7U0X - chains A and H of the 7 polymer chains in the assembly; structure by electron microscopy, 3.82 A resolution.

# Chain A
Molecule: Spike glycoprotein
Source organism: Severe acute respiratory syndrome coronavirus 2
UniProt: P0DTC2 (SPIKE_SARS2); numbering as in UniProt (aligned over 1-1208)
Chain sequence (1208 residues; numbered 1 to 1208; the number before each row is that of its first residue):
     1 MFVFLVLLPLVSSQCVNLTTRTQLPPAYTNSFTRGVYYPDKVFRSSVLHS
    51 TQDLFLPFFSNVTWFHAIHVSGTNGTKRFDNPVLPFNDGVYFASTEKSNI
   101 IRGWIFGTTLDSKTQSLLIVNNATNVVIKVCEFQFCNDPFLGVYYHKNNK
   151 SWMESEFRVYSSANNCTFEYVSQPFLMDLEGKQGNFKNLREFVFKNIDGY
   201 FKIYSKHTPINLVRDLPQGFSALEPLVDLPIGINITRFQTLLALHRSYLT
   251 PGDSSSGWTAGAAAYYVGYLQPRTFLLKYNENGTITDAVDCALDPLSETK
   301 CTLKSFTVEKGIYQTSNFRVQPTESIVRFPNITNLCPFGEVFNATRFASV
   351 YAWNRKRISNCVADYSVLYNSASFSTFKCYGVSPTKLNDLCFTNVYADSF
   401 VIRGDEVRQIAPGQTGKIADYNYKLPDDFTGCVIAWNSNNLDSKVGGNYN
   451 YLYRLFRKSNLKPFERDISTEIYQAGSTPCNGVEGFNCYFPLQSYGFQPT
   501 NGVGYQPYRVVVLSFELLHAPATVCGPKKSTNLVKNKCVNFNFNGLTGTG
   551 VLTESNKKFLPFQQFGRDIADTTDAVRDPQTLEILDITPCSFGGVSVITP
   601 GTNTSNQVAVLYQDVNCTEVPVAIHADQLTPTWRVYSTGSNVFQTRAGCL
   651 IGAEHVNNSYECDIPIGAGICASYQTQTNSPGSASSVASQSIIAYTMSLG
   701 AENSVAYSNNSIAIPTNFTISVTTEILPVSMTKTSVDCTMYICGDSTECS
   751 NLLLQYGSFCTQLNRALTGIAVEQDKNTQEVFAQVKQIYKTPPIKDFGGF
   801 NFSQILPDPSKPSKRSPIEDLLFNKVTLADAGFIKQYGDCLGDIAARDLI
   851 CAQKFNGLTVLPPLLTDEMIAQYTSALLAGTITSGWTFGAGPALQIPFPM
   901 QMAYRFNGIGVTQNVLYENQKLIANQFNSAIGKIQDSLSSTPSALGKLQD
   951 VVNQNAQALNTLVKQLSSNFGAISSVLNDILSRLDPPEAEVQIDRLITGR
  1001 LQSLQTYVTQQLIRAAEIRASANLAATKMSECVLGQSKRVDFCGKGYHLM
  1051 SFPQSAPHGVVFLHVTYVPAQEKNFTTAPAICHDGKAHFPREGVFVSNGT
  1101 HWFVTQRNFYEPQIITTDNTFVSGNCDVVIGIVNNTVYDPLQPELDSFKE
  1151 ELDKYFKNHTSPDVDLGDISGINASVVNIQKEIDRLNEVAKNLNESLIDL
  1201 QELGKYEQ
Disordered / not traced: 1-13, 71-75, 624-632, 676-689, 829-851, 1150-1208
Construct notes: conflict G682 (Arg in P0DTC2), S683 (Arg in P0DTC2), S685 (Arg in P0DTC2), P817 (Phe in P0DTC2), P892 (Ala in P0DTC2), P899 (Ala in P0DTC2), P942 (Ala in P0DTC2), P986 (Lys in P0DTC2), P987 (Val in P0DTC2)
Curated features (UniProtKB/Swiss-Prot):
  - region: N280 to C301 (Putative superantigen), R403 to D405 (Integrin-binding motif), N448 to F456 (Immunodominant HLA epitope recognized by the CD8+), P681, A684 (Putative superantigen), S816 to Y837 (Fusion peptide 1), K835 to F855 (Fusion peptide 2), D1163 to E1202 (Heptad repeat 2)
  - site: R815, S816 (Cleavage)
  - glycosylation: N17 (N-linked (GlcNAc...) (complex) asparagine), N61 (N-linked (GlcNAc...) (hybrid) asparagine), N74 (N-linked (GlcNAc...) (complex) asparagine), N122 (N-linked (GlcNAc...) (hybrid) asparagine), N149 (N-linked (GlcNAc...) (complex) asparagine), N165 (N-linked (GlcNAc...) (complex) asparagine), N234 (N-linked (GlcNAc...) (high mannose) asparagine), N282 (N-linked (GlcNAc...) (complex) asparagine), T323 (O-linked (GalNAc) threonine), S325 (O-linked (HexNAc...) serine), N331 (N-linked (GlcNAc...) (complex) asparagine), N343 (N-linked (GlcNAc...) (complex) asparagine), N603 (N-linked (GlcNAc...) (hybrid) asparagine), N616 (N-linked (GlcNAc...) (complex) asparagine), N657 (N-linked (GlcNAc...) (complex) asparagine), T676 (O-linked (GlcNAc...) threonine), T678 (O-linked (GlcNAc...) threonine), N709 (N-linked (GlcNAc...) (high mannose) asparagine), N717 (N-linked (GlcNAc...) (hybrid) asparagine), N801 (N-linked (GlcNAc...) (hybrid) asparagine) and 6 more in UniProt
  - natural variant: L5 (L5F: In strain: Iota/B.1.526), S13 (S13I: In strain: Epsilon/B.1.427/B.1.429), L18 (L18F: In strain: Beta/B.1.351, Gamma/P.1 and 1 more), T19 (T19I: In strain: Omicron/BQ.1.1, Omicron/XBB.1.5 and 1 more; T19R: In strain: Delta/B.1.617.2, Omicron/BA.2 and 4 more), T20 (T20N: In strain: Gamma/P.1), L24 to A27 (sequence variant, change not given here; In strain: Omicron/BA.2, Omicron/BA.2.12.1 and 6 more), P26 (P26S: In strain: Gamma/P.1), Q52 (Q52H: In strain: Omicron/EG.5.1), A67 (A67V: In strain: Eta/B.1.525, Omicron/BA.1), H69 to V70 (deletion: In strain: Alpha/B.1.1.7, Eta/B.1.525 and 5 more), G75 (G75V: In strain: Lambda/C.37), T76 (T76I: In strain: Lambda/C.37), 82 further natural variant entries in UniProt
  - mutagenesis: H69 to V70 (Increased incorporation of cleaved spike into virions), N121 (N121Q: Partial loss of biliverdin affinity), R190 (R190K: Partial loss of biliverdin affinity), N234 (N234Q: Increased resistance to neutralizing antibodies), N331 (N331Q: Reduced viral infectivity), N343 (N343Q: Reduced viral infectivity), L452 (L452R: Increased resistance to neutralizing antibodies. Decreases HLA binding to NF9 epitope. Increased binding affinity to human ACE2), Y453 (Y453F: Decreased HLA binding to NF9 epitope. Increased binding affinity to human ACE2), A475 (A475V: Increased resistance to neutralizing antibodies), V483 (V483A: Increased resistance to neutralizing antibodies), E484 (E484D: Increased replication in human TMEM106B overexpressing cells), F490 (F490L: Increased resistance to neutralizing antibodies and human covalescent sera neutralization), 12 further mutagenesis entries in UniProt
Disulfide bonds: C15-C136, C131-C166, C291-C301
Covalent attachments: N-acetylglucosamine (NAG) linked to N17, N61, N165, N234, N282, N331, N343, N603, N616, N657, N709, N717, N801, N1074, N1098, N1134
From the paper describing this entry:
  - mutagenesis - K417N (2-fold): decreased binding to 002-02 (from molecular simulation)

# Chain H
Molecule: mAb 002-13 heavy chain
Source organism: Homo sapiens
Chain sequence (459 residues; numbered 1 to 459; the number before each row is that of its first residue):
     1 QVQLVESGGGVVQPGRSLRLSCAASGFTFRSYGMHWVRQAPGKGLEWVAF
    51 ISYDGSDKYYADSVKGRFTISRDNSKNTLYLQMNSLRAEDTAVYYCARDL
   101 SAGHCTGGVCYTAGGIDYWGQGTLVTVSSASTKGPSVFPLAPSSKSTSGG
   151 TAALGCLVKDYFPEPVTVSWNSGALTSGVHTFPAVLQSSGLYSLSSVVTV
   201 PSSSLGTQTYICNVNHKPSNTKVDKRVEPKSCDKTHTCPPCPAPELLGGP
   251 SVFLFPPKPKDTLMISRTPEVTCVVVDVSHEDPEVKFNWYVDGVEVHNAK
   301 TKPREEQYNSTYRVVSVLTVLHQDWLNGKEYKCKVSNKALPAPIEKTISK
   351 AKGQPREPQVYTLPPSREEMTKNQVSLTCLVKGFYPSDIAVEWESNGQPE
   401 NNYKTTPPVLDSDGSFFLYSKLTVDKSRWQQGNVFSCSVMHEALHNHYTQ
   451 KSLSLSPGK
Disordered / not traced: 235-459
Disulfide bonds: C22-C96, C105-C110, C156-C212

# How chain A and chain H interact
Contacting residue pairs (23):
  Y369(A) - G108(H)
  A372(A) - G107(H)
  F374(A) - T106(H)
  S375(A) - T106(H)
  F377(A) - H104(H)
  F377(A) - C105(H)
  F377(A) - T106(H)  hydrogen bond (backbone-side chain)
  K378(A) - L100(H)
  K378(A) - S101(H)
  K378(A) - H104(H)
  C379(A) - S101(H)  hydrogen bond (backbone-side chain)
  Y380(A) - S101(H)
  G381(A) - S31(H)
  G381(A) - Y53(H)
  V382(A) - Y53(H)
  S383(A) - Y53(H)  hydrogen bond (backbone-side chain)
  K386(A) - S56(H)  hydrogen bond
  K386(A) - D57(H)  salt bridge
  P412(A) - Y32(H)
  D427(A) - G26(H)
  D427(A) - T28(H)  hydrogen bond (backbone-side chain)
  D428(A) - T28(H)  hydrogen bond (backbone-side chain)
  F429(A) - T28(H)
Other interface residues (no listed pair), chain A (20 interface residues in all): T376, P384, L390, T430
Other interface residues (no listed pair), chain H (17 interface residues in all): R30, A102, G103
From the paper, about this interface:
  - pairs named by the authors: K386(A)-D57(H) (salt bridge), K386(A)-S56(H) (hydrogen bond)
  - epitope / paratope residues, chain A: S371(A), S375(A), K386(A)
  - epitope / paratope residues, chain H: S56(H), D57(H)

# Summary
20 residues of chain A and 17 residues of chain H are in contact, with 6 hydrogen bonds and 1 salt bridge.
Among the polar pairs are K386(A)-D57(H), F377(A)-T106(H) and C379(A)-S101(H). The authors report a salt
bridge between K386(A) and D57(H); a hydrogen bond between K386(A) and S56(H). From the paper: K417N of chain
A reduces binding to 002-02; epitope/paratope residues S371(A), S375(A) and S56(H) among others.
Here chain A is Spike glycoprotein (Severe acute respiratory syndrome coronavirus 2) and chain H is mAb 002-13
heavy chain (Homo sapiens). Entry 7U0X (SARS-Cov2 S protein structure in complex with neutralizing monoclonal
antibody 002-13) was determined by electron microscopy.
